5A6G - chains A and B; structure by electron microscopy, 5.20 A resolution (low resolution: residue-level contacts below are approximate; hydrogen-bond / salt-bridge calls are withheld).

== Chain A ==
Molecule: S1-S4 domain of potassium channel subfamily T member 1
Source organism: Gallus gallus
Sequence (139 residues; row label = number of the first residue in the row; note: 26 numbers in that range are skipped by the numbering (no residue carries them; nothing is unmodelled there); X marks 139 residues of unknown identity (built as UNK)):
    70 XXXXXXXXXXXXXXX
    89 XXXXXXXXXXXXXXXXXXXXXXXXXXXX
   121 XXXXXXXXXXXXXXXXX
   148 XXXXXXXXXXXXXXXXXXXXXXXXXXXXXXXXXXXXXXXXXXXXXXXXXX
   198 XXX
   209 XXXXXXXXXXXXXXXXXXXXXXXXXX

== Chain B ==
Molecule: Pore domain of potassium channel subfamily T member 1
Source organism: Gallus gallus
UniProt: Q8QFV0 (KCNT1_CHICK); numbering as in UniProt (aligned over 244-337)
Sequence (94 residues; numbered 244 to 337; the number before each row is that of its first residue):
   244 SAMFNQVLILICTLLCLVFTGTCGIQHLERAGEKLSLFKSFYFCIVTFST
   294 VGYGDVTPKIWPSQLLVVIMICVALVVLPLQFEELVYLWMERQK
UniProt features mapped onto this chain:
  - binding site (K(+)): V294, G295

== Chain A / chain B interface ==
No residue of chain A is in contact with chain B in this assembly.

== In short ==
Chain A and chain B make no direct contact in this assembly. UniProt lists K+-binding residues V294(B) and
G295(B) on chain B.
Here chain A is S1-S4 domain of potassium channel subfamily T member 1 and chain B is Pore domain of potassium
channel subfamily T member 1, both from Gallus gallus. Entry 5A6G (Cryo-EM structure of the Slo2.2
Na-activated K channel) was determined by electron microscopy, deposited together with 5A6E and 5A6F.
